2RA3 - chains A and C of the 4 polymer chains in the assembly; structure by X-ray diffraction, 1.46 A resolution.

Chain A:
Molecule: Trypsin-1
Source organism: Homo sapiens
Notes: EC 3.4.21.4
Reference sequence: P07477 (TRY1_HUMAN); the construct lacks a stretch of the UniProt sequence and is renumbered around it, so the offset changes along the chain: 16-34 = UniProt 24-42; 37-67 = UniProt 43-73; 69-125 = UniProt 74-130; 127-130 = UniProt 131-134; 5 more segments
Amino-acid sequence (224 residues; each row starts with the number of its first residue; note: 10 numbers in that range are skipped by the numbering (no residue carries them; nothing is unmodelled there)):
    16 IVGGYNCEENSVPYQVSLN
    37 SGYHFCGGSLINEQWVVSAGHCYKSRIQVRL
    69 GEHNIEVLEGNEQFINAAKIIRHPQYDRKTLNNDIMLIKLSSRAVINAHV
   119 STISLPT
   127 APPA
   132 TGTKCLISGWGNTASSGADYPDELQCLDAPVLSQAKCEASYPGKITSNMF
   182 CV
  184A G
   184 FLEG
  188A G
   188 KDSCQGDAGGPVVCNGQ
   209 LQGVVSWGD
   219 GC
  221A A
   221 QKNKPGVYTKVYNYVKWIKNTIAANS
Differences from the reference sequence: engineered mutation His117 (Arg122 in P07477), Ala195 (Ser200 in P07477)
UniProt features mapped onto this chain:
  - active site (Charge relay system): His57, Asp102
  - binding site (Ca(2+)): Glu70, Asn72, Val75, Glu80
  - site: Asp189 (Required for specificity)
  - modified residue: Tyr151 (Sulfotyrosine)
Disulfide bonds: Cys22-Cys157, Cys42-Cys58, Cys136-Cys201, Cys168-Cys182, Cys191-Cys220
Metal / ion sites: Ca2+: Glu70, Asn72, Val75, Glu80
Reported in the primary citation:
  - mutagenesis - R117H: increased stability (citing earlier work)

Chain C:
Molecule: Pancreatic trypsin inhibitor
Source organism: Bos taurus
Reference sequence: P00974 (BPT1_BOVIN); residues 1-58 here correspond to UniProt positions 36-93 (UniProt number = residue number + 35)
Amino-acid sequence (58 residues; numbered 1 to 58; the number before each row is that of its first residue):
     1 RPDFCLEPPYTGPCKARIIRYFYNAKAGLCQTFVYGGCRAKRNNFKSAED
    51 CMRTCGGA
Unresolved in the structure: 57-58
UniProt features mapped onto this chain:
  - site: Lys15, Ala16 (Reactive bond for trypsin)
Disulfide bonds: Cys5-Cys55, Cys14-Cys38, Cys30-Cys51

Interface between chain A and chain C:
Pairs across the interface - 41 pairs, chain A then chain C:
  Tyr39(A) - Arg17(C)
  Tyr39(A) - Ile18(C)
  Tyr39(A) - Ile19(C)  hydrogen bond (side chain-backbone)
  His40(A) - Arg17(C)  hydrogen bond (backbone-side chain)
  Phe41(A) - Ala16(C)
  Phe41(A) - Arg17(C)  hydrogen bond (backbone-backbone)
  Cys42(A) - Ala16(C)  hydrophobic
  His57(A) - Cys14(C)
  His57(A) - Lys15(C)  hydrogen bond (side chain-backbone)
  His57(A) - Ala16(C)  hydrogen bond (side chain-backbone)
  His57(A) - Gly36(C)
  Arg96(A) - Cys38(C)
  Arg96(A) - Arg39(C)
  Lys97(A) - Arg39(C)  hydrogen bond (backbone-side chain)
  Leu99(A) - Cys14(C)  hydrophobic
  Leu99(A) - Cys38(C)  hydrophobic
  Tyr151(A) - Arg17(C)
  Tyr151(A) - Val34(C)
  Asp189(A) - Lys15(C)  salt bridge
  Ser190(A) - Lys15(C)  hydrogen bond
  Cys191(A) - Lys15(C)
  Gln192(A) - Thr11(C)
  Gln192(A) - Gly12(C)
  Gln192(A) - Cys14(C)  hydrogen bond (side chain-backbone)
  Gln192(A) - Lys15(C)
  Gln192(A) - Ala16(C)
  Gln192(A) - Val34(C)
  Gly193(A) - Lys15(C)  hydrogen bond (backbone-backbone)
  Gly193(A) - Ala16(C)  hydrogen bond (backbone-backbone)
  Gly193(A) - Arg17(C)
  Asp194(A) - Lys15(C)  hydrogen bond (backbone-backbone)
  Ala195(A) - Lys15(C)  hydrogen bond (backbone-backbone)
  Ala195(A) - Ala16(C)
  Val213(A) - Lys15(C)
  Ser214(A) - Cys14(C)
  Ser214(A) - Lys15(C)  hydrogen bond (backbone-backbone)
  Trp215(A) - Pro13(C)
  Trp215(A) - Lys15(C)
  Gly216(A) - Pro13(C)  hydrogen bond (backbone-backbone)
  Gly216(A) - Lys15(C)
  Gly226(A) - Lys15(C)
Interface residues without a listed pair, chain A (24 interface residues in all): Lys60, Asp217, Gly219
Interface residues without a listed pair, chain C (14 interface residues in all): Gly37

In short:
Chain A and chain C form an interface of 24 and 14 residues respectively, with 14 hydrogen bonds and 1 salt
bridge. Polar contacts include Asp189(A)-Lys15(C), Tyr39(A)-Ile19(C) and His40(A)-Arg17(C). UniProt lists
active-site residues His57(A) and Asp102(A) and 4 Ca2+-binding residues on chain A. The paper reports that
R117H of chain A increases stability.
Here chain A is Trypsin-1 (Homo sapiens) and chain C is Pancreatic trypsin inhibitor (Bos taurus). Entry 2RA3
(Human cationic trypsin complexed with bovine pancreatic trypsin inhibitor (BPTI)) was determined by X-ray
diffraction, deposited together with 2R9P.
